Entry 9DLH (electron microscopy, 3.40 A resolution); this record covers chain C.

# Chain C
Molecule: Arabinosyltransferase AftB
Organism: Mycolicibacterium chubuense
UniProtKB: A0A0J6VB96 (A0A0J6VB96_MYCCU); numbering as in UniProt (aligned over 1-668)
Sequence (669 residues; row label = number of the first residue in the row):
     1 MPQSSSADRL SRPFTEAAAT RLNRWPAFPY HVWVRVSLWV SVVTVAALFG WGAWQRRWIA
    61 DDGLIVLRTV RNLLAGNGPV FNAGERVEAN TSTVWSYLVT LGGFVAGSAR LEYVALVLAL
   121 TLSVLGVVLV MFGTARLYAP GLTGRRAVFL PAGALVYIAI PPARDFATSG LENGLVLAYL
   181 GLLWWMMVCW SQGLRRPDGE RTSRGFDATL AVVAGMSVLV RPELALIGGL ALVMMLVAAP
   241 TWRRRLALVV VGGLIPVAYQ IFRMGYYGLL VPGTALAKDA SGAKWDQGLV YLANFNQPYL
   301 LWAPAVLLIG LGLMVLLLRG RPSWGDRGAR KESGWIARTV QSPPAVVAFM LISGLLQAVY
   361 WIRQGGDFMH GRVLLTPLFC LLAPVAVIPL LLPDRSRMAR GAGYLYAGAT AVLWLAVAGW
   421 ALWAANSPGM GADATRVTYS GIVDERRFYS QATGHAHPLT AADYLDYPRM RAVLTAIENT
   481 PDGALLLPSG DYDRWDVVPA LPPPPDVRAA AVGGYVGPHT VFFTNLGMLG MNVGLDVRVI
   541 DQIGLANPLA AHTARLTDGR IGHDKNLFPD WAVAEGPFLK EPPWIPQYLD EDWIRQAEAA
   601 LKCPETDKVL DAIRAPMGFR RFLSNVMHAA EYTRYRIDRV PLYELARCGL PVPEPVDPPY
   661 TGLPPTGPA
Not modelled in the structure: 1-30, 319-335, 396-398, 432-437, 656-669
Differences from the reference sequence: expression tag (669)
Residues lining bound ligands: A1A7X (2-deoxy-2-fluoro-1-O-[(S)-hydroxy{[(2E,6E)-3,7,11-trimethyldodeca-2,6,10-trien-1-yl]oxy}phosphoryl]-beta-D-arabinofuranose): Asp-62, Ile-65, Val-66, Ala-89, Asn-90, Thr-91, Leu-171, Glu-172, Arg-221, Pro-222, Glu-223, Ala-225, Leu-226, Thr-274, Ala-275, Tyr-360, Gln-364, Arg-372, Leu-545

# Summary
Bound to chain C: compound A1A7X.
Chain C is Arabinosyltransferase AftB (Mycolicibacterium chubuense); the structure, donor substrate
analog-bound AftB, was determined by electron microscopy (same publication as 9DLF, 9DM5, 9DM7 and 9MJB).
